PDB entry 2I04 | X-ray diffraction, 2.15 A resolution | chains A and B of the 4 polymer chains in the assembly

# Chain A (and B)
Molecule: Membrane-associated guanylate kinase, WW and PDZ domain-containing protein 1
Organism: Mus musculus
Notes: fragment: PDZ1 domain; chain B of this document is another copy of the same molecule, construct and numbering; everything in this record applies to it too
UniProt: Q6RHR9 (MAGI1_MOUSE); residues 451-534 here correspond to UniProt positions 463-546 (UniProt number = residue number + 12)
Amino-acid sequence (85 residues; numbered 450 to 534; the number before each row is that of its first residue):
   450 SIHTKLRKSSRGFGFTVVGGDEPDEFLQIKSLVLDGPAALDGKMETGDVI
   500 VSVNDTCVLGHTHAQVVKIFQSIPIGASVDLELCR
Sequence notes: cloning artifact (450)
From the paper describing this entry:
  - self-association interface (contacts with another copy of this molecule); pairs are residue here / residue on that copy: Cys506-Cys533

# Chain A / chain B interface
Contacting residue pairs - 25 pairs, chain A then chain B:
  Ser450(A) with Glu531(B)
  Glu471(A) with Glu474(B)
  Pro472(A) with Phe475(B)
  Asp473(A) with Asp473(B); Glu474(B); Phe475(B), hydrogen bond (backbone-backbone); Gln477(B)
  Glu474(A) with Asp473(B)
  Phe475(A) with Pro472(B); Asp473(B), hydrogen bond (backbone-backbone); Leu508(B); Gly509(B)
  Val498(A) with Leu508(B), hydrophobic
  Val500(A) with Val500(B), hydrophobic; Leu508(B), hydrophobic; Cys533(B), hydrogen bond (backbone-side chain)
  Cys506(A) with Cys533(B), disulfide
  Leu508(A) with Phe475(B); Val498(B), hydrophobic
  Gly509(A) with Phe475(B)
  Glu531(A) with Ser450(B); Glu531(B)
  Cys533(A) with Val500(B), hydrophobic; Cys506(B), disulfide
  Arg534(A) with Cys506(B)
Interface residues without a listed pair, chain A (15 interface residues in all): Ser501
Interface residues without a listed pair, chain B (15 interface residues in all): Ser501, Arg534
Disulfides between the chains: Cys506(A)-Cys533(B), Cys533(A)-Cys506(B)

# In short
Chain A and chain B each contribute 15 residues to their interface; the contacts include 2 disulfide bonds and
3 hydrogen bonds. Polar contacts include Val500(A)-Cys533(B) and Asp473(A)-Phe475(B). From the paper: a
self-association interface involving Cys506(A) and Cys533(A).
Chain A and chain B are both Membrane-associated guanylate kinase, WW and PDZ domain-containing protein 1 (Mus
musculus); the structure, X-ray crystal structure of MAGI-1 PDZ1 bound to the C-terminal peptide of HPV18 E6,
was determined by X-ray diffraction, deposited together with 2I0I and 2I0L.
